2GSS - chains A and B; structure by X-ray diffraction, 1.90 A resolution.

== Chain A (and B) ==
Name: Glutathione S-transferase P1-1
Source organism: Homo sapiens
Notes: EC 2.5.1.18; chain B of this document is another copy of the same molecule, construct and numbering; everything in this record applies to it too
UniProtKB: P09211 (GSTP1_HUMAN); numbering as in UniProt (aligned over 1-209)
Sequence (209 residues; each row starts with the number of its first residue):
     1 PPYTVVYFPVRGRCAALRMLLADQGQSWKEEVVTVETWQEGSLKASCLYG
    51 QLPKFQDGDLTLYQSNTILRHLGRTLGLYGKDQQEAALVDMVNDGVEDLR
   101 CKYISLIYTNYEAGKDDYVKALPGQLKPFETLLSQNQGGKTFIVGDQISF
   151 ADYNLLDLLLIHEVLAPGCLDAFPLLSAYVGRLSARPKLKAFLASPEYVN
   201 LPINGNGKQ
Disordered / not traced: 1
Residues lining bound ligands: ethacrynic acid (EAA): Tyr7, Phe8, Val10, Arg13, Val35, Trp38, Ile104, Tyr108, Gly205, Asn206

== How chain A and chain B interact ==
Contacting residue pairs (54):
  Leu48(A) - Met91(B)  hydrophobic
  Leu48(A) - Pro128(B)
  Leu48(A) - Leu132(B)  hydrophobic
  Tyr49(A) - Met91(B)  hydrogen bond (side chain-backbone)
  Tyr49(A) - Val92(B)
  Tyr49(A) - Gly95(B)
  Tyr49(A) - Pro128(B)  hydrophobic
  Tyr49(A) - Phe129(B)
  Leu60(A) - Gln84(B)
  Leu62(A) - Ala87(B)  hydrophobic
  Tyr63(A) - Met91(B)
  Gln64(A) - Asp94(B)
  Gln64(A) - Gly95(B)
  Gln64(A) - Asp98(B)  hydrogen bond
  Asn66(A) - Asp94(B)
  Thr67(A) - Ala87(B)
  Thr67(A) - Asp90(B)  hydrogen bond (side chain-backbone)
  Thr67(A) - Met91(B)  hydrogen bond (side chain-backbone)
  Thr67(A) - Asp94(B)  hydrogen bond
  Arg70(A) - Arg70(B)
  Arg70(A) - Asp90(B)
  His71(A) - Ala87(B)
  Arg74(A) - Tyr79(B)
  Arg74(A) - Gln83(B)
  Arg74(A) - Ala86(B)
  Arg74(A) - Ala87(B)
  Arg74(A) - Asp90(B)  salt bridge
  Thr75(A) - Gln83(B)
  Tyr79(A) - Arg74(B)
  Tyr79(A) - Tyr79(B)
  Gln83(A) - Arg74(B)
  Gln83(A) - Thr75(B)
  Gln84(A) - Leu60(B)
  Ala86(A) - Arg74(B)
  Ala87(A) - Thr67(B)
  Ala87(A) - His71(B)
  Ala87(A) - Arg74(B)
  Asp90(A) - Thr67(B)  hydrogen bond (backbone-side chain)
  Asp90(A) - Arg70(B)
  Asp90(A) - Arg74(B)  salt bridge
  Met91(A) - Leu48(B)  hydrophobic
  Met91(A) - Tyr49(B)  hydrogen bond (backbone-side chain)
  Met91(A) - Tyr63(B)
  Met91(A) - Thr67(B)  hydrogen bond (backbone-side chain)
  Val92(A) - Tyr49(B)
  Asp94(A) - Gln64(B)
  Asp94(A) - Asn66(B)
  Asp94(A) - Thr67(B)  hydrogen bond
  Gly95(A) - Tyr49(B)
  Gly95(A) - Gln64(B)
  Asp98(A) - Gln64(B)  hydrogen bond
  Pro128(A) - Leu48(B)
  Pro128(A) - Tyr49(B)  hydrophobic
  Phe129(A) - Tyr49(B)
Also at the interface, not in a pair above, chain A (28 interface residues in all): Thr61, Leu88, Leu132
Also at the interface, not in a pair above, chain B (28 interface residues in all): Thr61, Leu62, Leu88

== In short ==
Chain A and chain B each contribute 28 residues to their interface, with 10 hydrogen bonds and 2 salt bridges.
Polar contacts include Arg74(A)-Asp90(B), Tyr49(A)-Met91(B) and Gln64(A)-Asp98(B). Chain A binds ethacrynic
acid.
Both chains are Glutathione S-transferase P1-1 (Homo sapiens). Entry 2GSS (Human glutathione S-transferase
P1-1 in complex with ethacrynic acid) was determined by X-ray diffraction together with 3GSS from the same
study.
